PDB entry 6IR9 | electron microscopy, 3.80 A resolution | chains T and a of the 26 polymer chains in the assembly

[Chain T]
Molecule: 198-nt DNA strand
Sequence (198 nucleotides; each row starts with the number of its first residue; numbers below 1 keep their minus sign (DA-72 is residue -72)):
   -72 ATCAGAATCC CGGTGCCGAG GCCGCTCAAT TGGTCGTAGA CAGCTCTAGC ACCGCTTAAA
   -12 CGCACGTACG CGCTGTCCCC CGCGTTTTAA CCGCCAAGGG GATTACACCC AAGACACCAG
    48 GCACGAGACA GAAAAAAACA ACGAAAACGG CCACCACCCA AACACACCAA ACACAAGAGC
   108 TAATTGACTG ACGTAAGC
Unresolved in the structure: 56-125

[Chain a]
Name: Histone H3.3
From: Homo sapiens
Reference sequence: P84243 (H33_HUMAN); residues 0-135 here correspond to UniProt positions 1-136 (UniProt number = residue number + 1)
Sequence (139 residues; each row starts with the number of its first residue; numbers below 1 keep their minus sign (Gly-3 is residue -3)):
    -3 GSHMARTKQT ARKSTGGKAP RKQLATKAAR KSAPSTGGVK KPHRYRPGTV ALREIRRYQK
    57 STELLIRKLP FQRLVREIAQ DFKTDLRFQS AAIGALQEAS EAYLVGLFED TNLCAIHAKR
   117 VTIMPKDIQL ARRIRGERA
Unresolved in the structure: -3 to 37, 135
Sequence notes: expression tag (-3 to -1)
UniProt features mapped onto this chain:
  - site: Ser31 (Interaction with ZMYND11)
  - modified residue: Arg2 (Asymmetric dimethylarginine), Thr3 (Phosphothreonine), Lys4 (Allysine), Gln5 (5-glutamyl dopamine), Thr6 (Phosphothreonine), Arg8 (Citrulline), Lys9 (N6,N6,N6-trimethyllysine), Ser10 (ADP-ribosylserine), Thr11 (Phosphothreonine), Lys14 (N6-(2-hydroxyisobutyryl)lysine), Arg17 (Asymmetric dimethylarginine), Lys18 (N6-(2-hydroxyisobutyryl)lysine), Lys23 (N6-(2-hydroxyisobutyryl)lysine), Arg26 (Citrulline), Lys27 (N6,N6,N6-trimethyllysine), Ser28 (ADP-ribosylserine), Ser31 (Phosphoserine), Lys36 (N6,N6,N6-trimethyllysine), Lys37 (N6-methyllysine), Tyr41 (Phosphotyrosine) and 9 more in UniProt
  - lipidation: Lys18 (N6-decanoyllysine)

[Chain T / chain a interface]
Contacting residue pairs (16; chain T residue first):
  DG-24(T) - Arg83(a)  hydrogen bond to the sugar
  DG-24(T) - Phe84(a)  phosphate contact
  DG-24(T) - Gln85(a)  phosphate contact
  DC-23(T) - Arg72(a)  salt bridge to the phosphate
  DC-23(T) - Leu82(a)  phosphate contact
  DC-23(T) - Arg83(a)  phosphate contact
  DC-23(T) - Phe84(a)  phosphate contact
  DA-14(T) - Arg63(a)  hydrogen bond to the phosphate
  DA-13(T) - Arg63(a)  salt bridge to the phosphate
  DG-7(T) - Arg40(a)  hydrogen bond to the sugar
  DA-5(T) - Arg42(a)  salt bridge to the phosphate
  DC-4(T) - Thr118(a)  hydrogen bond to the phosphate
  DG-3(T) - Arg116(a)  phosphate contact
  DG-3(T) - Val117(a)  hydrogen bond to the phosphate
  DG-3(T) - Thr118(a)  hydrogen bond to the phosphate
  DC-2(T) - Arg116(a)  salt bridge to the phosphate
Interface residues without a listed pair, chain T (10 interface residues in all): DC-8
Interface residues without a listed pair, chain a (12 interface residues in all): Met120

[Overview]
The interface between chain T and chain a involves 10 residues on one side and 12 on the other, with 6
hydrogen bonds and 4 salt bridges. Polar pairs include DG-24(T)-Arg83(a), DG-7(T)-Arg40(a) and
DA-14(T)-Arg63(a).
Here chain T is a 198-nt DNA strand and chain a is Histone H3.3 (Homo sapiens). Entry 6IR9 (RNA polymerase II
elongation complex bound with Elf1 and Spt4/5, stalled at SHL(-1) of the nucleosome) was determined by
electron microscopy, deposited together with 6J4W, 6J4X, 6J4Y, 6J4Z, 6J50 and 6J51.
